Entry 7Y0J (electron microscopy, 3.62 A resolution); this record covers chains B and L of the 12 polymer chains in the assembly.

# Chain B (and L)
Protein: Immunoglobulin heavy constant mu
From: Homo sapiens
Notes: chain L of this document is another copy of the same molecule, construct and numbering; everything in this record applies to it too
UniProt: P01871 (IGHM_HUMAN); residues 229-576 here correspond to UniProt positions 106-453 (UniProt number = residue number - 123)
Sequence (383 residues; each row starts with the number of its first residue):
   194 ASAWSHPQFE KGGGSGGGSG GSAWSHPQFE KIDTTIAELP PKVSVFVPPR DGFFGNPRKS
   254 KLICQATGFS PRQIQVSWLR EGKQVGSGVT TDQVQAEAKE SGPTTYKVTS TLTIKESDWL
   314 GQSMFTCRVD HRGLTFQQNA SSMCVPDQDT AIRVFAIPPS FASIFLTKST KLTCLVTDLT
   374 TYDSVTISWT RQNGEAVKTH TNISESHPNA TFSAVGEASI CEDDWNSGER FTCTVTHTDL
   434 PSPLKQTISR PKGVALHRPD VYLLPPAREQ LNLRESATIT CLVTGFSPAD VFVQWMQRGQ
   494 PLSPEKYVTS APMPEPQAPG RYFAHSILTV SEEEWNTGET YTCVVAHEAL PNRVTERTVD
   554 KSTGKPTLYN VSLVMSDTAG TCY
Unresolved in the structure: 194-344, 573-576 (chain L: 194-344, 445-448)
Disulfide bonds: Cys367-Cys426, Cys474-Cys536
Glycans and other covalent adducts: N-acetylglucosamine (NAG) linked to Asn563
Sequence notes: expression tag (194-228)
UniProt features mapped onto this chain:
  - glycosylation (N-linked (GlcNAc...) asparagine): Asn332 (complex), Asn395, Asn402

# Chain B / chain L interface
Residue-residue contacts - 5 pairs, chain B then chain L:
  Arg461(B) - Asp570(L)
  Asn465(B) - Thr571(L)
  Val564(B) - Met568(L)  hydrophobic
  Leu566(B) - Leu566(L)  hydrophobic
  Met568(B) - Val564(L)  hydrophobic

# In short
The chain B/chain L interface involves 5 residues from each chain. Covalently linked N-acetylglucosamine: at
Asn563(B).
Chain B and chain L are both Immunoglobulin heavy constant mu (Homo sapiens); the structure, Cryo-EM structure
of human IgM-Fc in complex with the J chain and the P. falciparum TM284VAR1, was determined by electron
microscopy (same publication as 7Y0H, 7Y09 and 7YG2).
